Entry 4KTF (X-ray diffraction, 1.35 A resolution); this record covers chain A.

== Chain A ==
Molecule: Cytochrome P450 121
From: Mycobacterium tuberculosis
Notes: EC 1.14.-.-
UniProtKB: I6YD01 (I6YD01_MYCTU); residues 2-396 here = UniProt positions 2-396
Amino-acid sequence (395 residues; each row starts with the number of its first residue):
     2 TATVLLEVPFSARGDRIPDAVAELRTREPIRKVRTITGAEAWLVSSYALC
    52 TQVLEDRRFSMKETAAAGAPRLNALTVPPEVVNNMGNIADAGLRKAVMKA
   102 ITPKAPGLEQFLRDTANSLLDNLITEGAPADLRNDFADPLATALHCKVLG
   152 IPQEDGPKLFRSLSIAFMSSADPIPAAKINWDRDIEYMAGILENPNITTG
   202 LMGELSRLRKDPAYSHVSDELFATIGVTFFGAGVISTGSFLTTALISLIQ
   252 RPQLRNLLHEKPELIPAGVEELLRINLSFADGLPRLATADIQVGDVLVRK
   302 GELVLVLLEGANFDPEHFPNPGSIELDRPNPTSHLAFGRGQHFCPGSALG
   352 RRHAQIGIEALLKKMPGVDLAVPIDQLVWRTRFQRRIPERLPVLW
Not modelled in the structure: 2-3
Bound ions: heme Fe near Cys-345 (its only coordinating residue here)
Ligand contacts:
  - 4,4'-(3-amino-1H-pyrazole-4,5-diyl)diphenol (1TM): Thr-77, Val-78, Val-82, Asn-85, Ala-167, Phe-168, Trp-182, Asp-185, Val-228, Thr-229, Gly-232, Ala-233, Gln-385
  - heme (HEM): Met-62, Met-86, Ile-102, His-146, Phe-230, Ala-233, Gly-234, Ser-237, Thr-238, Phe-241, Leu-274, Phe-280, Leu-284, Arg-286, Leu-309, Ala-337, Phe-338, Gly-339, Gln-342, His-343, Cys-345, Pro-346, Gly-347, Leu-350, Gly-351
What the authors report for this chain:
  - binding site for 4,4'-(3-amino-1H-pyrazole-4,5-diyl)diphenol: Asn-85, Phe-168, Trp-182, Gln-385

== Overview ==
Ligands of chain A: heme and 4,4'-(3-amino-1H-pyrazole-4,5-diyl)diphenol. From the paper: a binding site for
4,4'-(3-amino-1H-pyrazole-4,5-diyl)diphenol at Asn-85, Phe-168 and Trp-182 among others.
Chain A is Cytochrome P450 121 (Mycobacterium tuberculosis); the structure, Crystal structure of Mycobacterium
tuberculosis CYP121 in complex with 4,4'-(3-amino-1H-pyrazole-4,5-diyl)diphenol, was determined by X-ray
diffraction together with 4KTJ, 4KTK and 4KTL from the same study.
